PDB entry 9GER | electron microscopy, 3.58 A resolution | chains H and I of the 14 polymer chains in the assembly

== Chain H ==
Protein: Histone H2B 1.1
Organism: Xenopus laevis
Reference sequence: P02281 (H2B11_XENLA); residues 26-121 here correspond to UniProt positions 30-125 (UniProt number = residue number + 4)
Chain sequence (96 residues; row label = number of the first residue in the row):
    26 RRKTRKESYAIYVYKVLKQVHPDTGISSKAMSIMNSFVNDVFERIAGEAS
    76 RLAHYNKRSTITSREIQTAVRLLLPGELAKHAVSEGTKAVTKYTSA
Unresolved in the structure: 26-27
Construct notes: conflict Thr29 (Ser33 in P02281)
Swiss-Prot annotation at these positions:
  - glycosylation: Ser109 (O-linked (GlcNAc) serine)
  - cross-link: Lys117 (Glycyl lysine isopeptide (Lys-Gly) (interchain with G-Cter in ubiquitin))

== Chain I ==
Molecule: Widom-601 DNA
Sequence (147 nucleotides; each row starts with the number of its first residue; numbers below 1 keep their minus sign (DA-73 is residue -73)):
   -73 ATCGGATGTATATATCTGACACGTGCCTGGAGACTAGGGAGTAATCCCCT
   -23 TGGCGGTTAAAACGCGGGGGACAGCGCGTACGTGCGTTTAAGCGGTGCTA
    27 GAGCTGTCTACGACCAATTGAGCGGCCTCGGCACCGGGATTCTCGAT
Unresolved in the structure: -73, 73

== Chain H / chain I interface ==
Residue-residue contacts (5):
  Lys28(H) - DG50(I)  hydrogen bond to the phosphate
  Lys28(H) - DG51(I)  salt bridge to the phosphate
  Ile36(H) - DG48(I)  sugar contact
  Ile36(H) - DC49(I)  phosphate contact
  Tyr37(H) - DG48(I)  phosphate contact
Interface residues without a listed pair, chain H (7 interface residues in all): Thr29, Arg30, Lys31, Ser33

== Overview ==
The interface between chain H and chain I involves 7 residues on one side and 4 on the other; the contacts
include 1 hydrogen bond and 1 salt bridge. Among the polar pairs are Lys28(H)-DG50(I) and Lys28(H)-DG51(I).
Here chain H is Histone H2B 1.1 (Xenopus laevis) and chain I is Widom-601 DNA. Entry 9GER (Native dimeric
Myeloperoxidase bound to nucleosome core particle, intermediate state; composite map) was determined by
electron microscopy together with 9GEN, 9GEO, 9GEP, 9GEQ, 9IHD, 9IHE and 9IHF from the same study.
